4USW - chain A; structure by X-ray diffraction, 2.05 A resolution.

== Chain A ==
Molecule: Adenylate cyclase type 10
From: Homo sapiens
Notes: EC 4.6.1.1; fragment: catalytic domain, residues 1-469
UniProtKB: Q96PN6 (ADCYA_HUMAN); residues 1-469 here = UniProt positions 1-469
Sequence (475 residues; each row starts with the number of its first residue):
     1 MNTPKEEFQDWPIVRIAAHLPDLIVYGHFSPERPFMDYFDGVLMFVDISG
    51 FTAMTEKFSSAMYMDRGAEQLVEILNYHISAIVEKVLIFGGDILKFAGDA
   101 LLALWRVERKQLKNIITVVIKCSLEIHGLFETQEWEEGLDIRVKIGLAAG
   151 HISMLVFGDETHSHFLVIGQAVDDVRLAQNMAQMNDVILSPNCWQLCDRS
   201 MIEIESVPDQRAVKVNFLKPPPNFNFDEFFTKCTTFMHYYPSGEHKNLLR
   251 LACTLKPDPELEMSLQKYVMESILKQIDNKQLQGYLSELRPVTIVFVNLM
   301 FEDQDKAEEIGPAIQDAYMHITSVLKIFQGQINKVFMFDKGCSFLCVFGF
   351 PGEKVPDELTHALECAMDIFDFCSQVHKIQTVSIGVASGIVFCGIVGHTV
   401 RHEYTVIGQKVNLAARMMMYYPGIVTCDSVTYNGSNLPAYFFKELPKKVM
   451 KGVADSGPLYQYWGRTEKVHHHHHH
Not modelled in the structure: 131-138, 351, 468-475
Sequence notes: expression tag (470-475)
Modified positions: Cys-253 (s,s-(2-hydroxyethyl)thiocysteine; CME)
Bound ions: Na+: Asp-47, Asp-99 (together with ATP)
Small-molecule neighbours: ATP (adenosine-5'-triphosphate): Asp-47, Ile-48, Ser-49, Gly-50, Phe-51, Thr-52, Ala-53, Ala-97, Gly-98, Asp-99, Lys-144, Phe-296, Phe-336, Phe-338, Leu-345, Thr-405, Val-406, Ile-407, Val-411, Asn-412, Ala-415, Arg-416, Gly-452

== Overview ==
Bound to chain A: ATP. Asp-47 and Asp-99 coordinate Na+.
Chain A is Adenylate cyclase type 10 (Homo sapiens); the structure, Crystal structure of human soluble
Adenylyl Cyclase with ATP, was determined by X-ray diffraction together with 4UST, 4USU and 4USV from the same
study.
